6EWA - chains A and B of the 4 polymer chains in the assembly; structure by X-ray diffraction, 2.39 A resolution.

== Chain A ==
Protein: HLA class I histocompatibility antigen, A-2 alpha chain
Source organism: Homo sapiens
UniProtKB: P01892 (1A02_HUMAN); residues 1-276 here correspond to UniProt positions 25-300 (UniProt number = residue number + 24)
Sequence (276 residues; row label = number of the first residue in the row):
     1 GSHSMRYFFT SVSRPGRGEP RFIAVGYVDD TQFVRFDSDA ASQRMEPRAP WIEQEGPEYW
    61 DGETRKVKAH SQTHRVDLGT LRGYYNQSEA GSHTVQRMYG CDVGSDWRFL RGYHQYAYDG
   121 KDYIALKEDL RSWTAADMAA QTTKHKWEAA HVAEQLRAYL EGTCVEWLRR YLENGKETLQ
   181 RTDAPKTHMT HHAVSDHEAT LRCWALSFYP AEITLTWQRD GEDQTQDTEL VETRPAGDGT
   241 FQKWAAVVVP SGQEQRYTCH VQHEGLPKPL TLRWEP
Disulfide bonds: Cys101-Cys164, Cys203-Cys259

== Chain B ==
Protein: Beta-2-microglobulin
Source organism: Homo sapiens
UniProtKB: P61769 (B2MG_HUMAN); residues 1-99 here correspond to UniProt positions 21-119 (UniProt number = residue number + 20)
Sequence (99 residues; row label = number of the first residue in the row):
     1 IQRTPKIQVY SRHPAENGKS NFLNCYVSGF HPSDIEVDLL KNGERIEKVE HSDLSFSKDW
    61 SFYLLYYTEF TPTEKDEYAC RVNHVTLSQP KIVKWDRDM
Disulfide bonds: Cys25-Cys80
Swiss-Prot annotation at these positions:
  - modified residue: Gln2 (Pyrrolidone carboxylic acid)
  - glycosylation: Ile1 (N-linked (Glc) (glycation) isoleucine), Lys19 (N-linked (Glc) (glycation) lysine), Lys41 (N-linked (Glc) (glycation) lysine), Lys48 (N-linked (Glc) (glycation) lysine), Lys58 (N-linked (Glc) (glycation) lysine), Lys91 (N-linked (Glc) (glycation) lysine), Lys94 (N-linked (Glc) (glycation) lysine)

== Interface between chain A and chain B ==
Contacting residue pairs (52; chain A residue first):
  Phe8(A) - Ser55(B)
  Phe8(A) - Phe56(B)
  Phe9(A) - Phe56(B)
  Thr10(A) - Leu54(B)
  Thr10(A) - Phe56(B)
  Thr10(A) - Phe62(B)
  Ile23(A) - Leu54(B)  hydrophobic
  Val25(A) - Leu54(B)
  Val25(A) - Ser55(B)
  Tyr27(A) - Ser55(B)
  Tyr27(A) - Tyr63(B)
  Gln32(A) - Asp53(B)  hydrogen bond
  Arg35(A) - Asp53(B)  salt bridge
  Arg48(A) - Asp53(B)  salt bridge
  Gln96(A) - His31(B)  hydrogen bond
  Gln96(A) - Phe56(B)
  Gln96(A) - Trp60(B)  hydrogen bond (side chain-backbone)
  Gln96(A) - Phe62(B)
  Arg97(A) - Phe56(B)
  Gln115(A) - Lys58(B)
  Gln115(A) - Trp60(B)
  Tyr116(A) - Trp60(B)
  Ala117(A) - Trp60(B)  hydrophobic
  Asp119(A) - His31(B)
  Gly120(A) - Arg3(B)
  Gly120(A) - His31(B)  hydrogen bond (backbone-side chain)
  Gly120(A) - Asp59(B)
  Gly120(A) - Trp60(B)
  Asp122(A) - Trp60(B)  hydrogen bond
  His192(A) - Asp98(B)  salt bridge
  Arg202(A) - Asp98(B)  hydrogen bond (side chain-backbone)
  Arg202(A) - Met99(B)  hydrogen bond (side chain-backbone)
  Trp204(A) - Asp98(B)
  Trp204(A) - Met99(B)  hydrophobic
  Val231(A) - Gln8(B)
  Glu232(A) - Gln8(B)  hydrogen bond (backbone-side chain)
  Glu232(A) - Tyr26(B)  hydrogen bond
  Glu232(A) - Ser28(B)  hydrogen bond
  Arg234(A) - Gln8(B)  hydrogen bond
  Arg234(A) - Tyr10(B)
  Arg234(A) - Tyr26(B)
  Arg234(A) - Met99(B)  hydrogen bond
  Pro235(A) - Tyr10(B)  hydrogen bond (backbone-side chain)
  Pro235(A) - Tyr26(B)
  Ala236(A) - Arg12(B)  hydrogen bond (backbone-side chain)
  Ala236(A) - Asn24(B)  hydrogen bond (backbone-side chain)
  Gly237(A) - Arg12(B)
  Gly237(A) - Leu65(B)
  Gln242(A) - Tyr10(B)
  Gln242(A) - Ser11(B)  hydrogen bond (side chain-backbone)
  Gln242(A) - Arg12(B)  hydrogen bond (side chain-backbone)
  Trp244(A) - Met99(B)
Interface residues without a listed pair, chain A (35 interface residues in all): Val12, Ser92, Thr94, Met98, Leu206, Thr233, Asp238
Interface residues without a listed pair, chain B (28 interface residues in all): Ile1, Lys6, His13, Pro14, Pro32, Ser33, Asp34

== Summary ==
35 residues of chain A and 28 residues of chain B are in contact; the contacts include 17 hydrogen bonds and 3
salt bridges. Polar pairs include Arg35(A)-Asp53(B), Arg48(A)-Asp53(B) and His192(A)-Asp98(B).
Here chain A is HLA class I histocompatibility antigen, A-2 alpha chain and chain B is Beta-2-microglobulin,
both from Homo sapiens. Entry 6EWA (Crystal structure of HLA-A2 in complex with LILRB1) was determined by
X-ray diffraction together with 6EWC and 6EWO from the same study.
